Entry 8GW8 (electron microscopy, 2.90 A resolution); this record covers chains A and B of the 5 polymer chains in the assembly.

== Chain A ==
Molecule: Isoform Gnas-2 of Guanine nucleotide-binding protein G(s) subunit alpha isoforms short
From: Homo sapiens
UniProtKB: P63092 (GNAS2_HUMAN), isoform P63092-2; aligned to UniProt positions 12-370 over residues 12-384 (the alignment contains insertions or deletions, so no single offset holds)
Amino-acid sequence (359 residues; numbered 12 to 384; 14 numbers in that range are skipped by the numbering (no residue carries them; nothing is unmodelled there); the number before each row is that of its first residue):
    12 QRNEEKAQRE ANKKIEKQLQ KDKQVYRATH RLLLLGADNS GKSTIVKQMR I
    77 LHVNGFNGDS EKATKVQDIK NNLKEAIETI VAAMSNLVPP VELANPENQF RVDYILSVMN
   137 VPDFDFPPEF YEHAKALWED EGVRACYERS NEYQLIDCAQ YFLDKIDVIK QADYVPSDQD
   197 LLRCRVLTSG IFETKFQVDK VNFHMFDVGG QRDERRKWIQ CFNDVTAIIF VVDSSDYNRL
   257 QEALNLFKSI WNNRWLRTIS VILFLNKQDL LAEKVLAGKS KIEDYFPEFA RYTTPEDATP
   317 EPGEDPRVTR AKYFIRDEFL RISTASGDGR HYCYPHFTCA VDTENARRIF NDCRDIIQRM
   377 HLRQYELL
Unresolved in the structure: 77-205
Sequence notes: engineered mutation Asp49 (Gly in P63092), Asn50 (Glu in P63092), Asp249 (Ala235 in P63092), Asp252 (Ser238 in P63092), Ala362 (Ile358 in P63092), Ile365 (Val361 in P63092)
Small-molecule neighbours: pco-371 (KHF): Gln380, Tyr381, Glu382, Leu383

== Chain B ==
Molecule: Guanine nucleotide-binding protein G(I)/G(S)/G(T) subunit beta-1
From: Rattus norvegicus
UniProtKB: P54311 (GBB1_RAT); residue numbers follow UniProt; this construct covers 2-340
Amino-acid sequence (351 residues; each row starts with the number of its first residue; numbers below 1 keep their minus sign (Met-10 is residue -10)):
   -10 MHHHHHHGSL LQSELDQLRQ EAEQLKNQIR DARKACADAT LSQITNNIDP VGRIQMRTRR
    50 TLRGHLAKIY AMHWGTDSRL LVSASQDGKL IIWDSYTTNK VHAIPLRSSW VMTCAYAPSG
   110 NYVACGGLDN ICSIYNLKTR EGNVRVSREL AGHTGYLSCC RFLDDNQIVT SSGDTTCALW
   170 DIETGQQTTT FTGHTGDVMS LSLAPDTRLF VSGACDASAK LWDVREGMCR QTFTGHESDI
   230 NAICFFPNGN AFATGSDDAT CRLFDLRADQ ELMTYSHDNI ICGITSVSFS KSGRLLLAGY
   290 DDFNCNVWDA LKADRAGVLA GHDNRVSCLG VTDDGMAVAT GSWDSFLKIW N
Unresolved in the structure: -10 to 0
Sequence notes: expression tag (-10 to 1)
Disulfide bonds: Cys121-Cys149
UniProt features mapped onto this chain:
  - modified residue: Ser2 (N-acetylserine), His266 (Phosphohistidine)

== Interface between chain A and chain B ==
Residue-residue contacts (60; chain A residue first):
  Glu16(A) - Asn88(B)
  Gln19(A) - Asp83(B)
  Gln19(A) - Thr86(B)  hydrogen bond
  Gln19(A) - Asn88(B)
  Arg20(A) - Asn88(B)
  Asn23(A) - Asn88(B)  hydrogen bond
  Asn23(A) - Lys89(B)  hydrogen bond (side chain-backbone)
  Ile26(A) - Lys89(B)
  Ile26(A) - Val90(B)
  Ile26(A) - Ala92(B)  hydrophobic
  Glu27(A) - Lys89(B)
  Leu30(A) - Gly53(B)
  Leu30(A) - Lys89(B)
  Asp33(A) - Leu55(B)
  Asp33(A) - Lys78(B)  salt bridge
  Lys34(A) - Leu55(B)
  Tyr37(A) - Leu55(B)  hydrophobic
  Tyr37(A) - Ala56(B)
  Tyr37(A) - Gln75(B)
  Tyr37(A) - Asp76(B)
  Gly206(A) - Leu117(B)
  Gly206(A) - Asn119(B)
  Ile207(A) - Trp99(B)
  Ile207(A) - Leu117(B)
  Phe222(A) - Trp99(B)  hydrophobic
  Gly226(A) - Asn119(B)
  Gly226(A) - Thr143(B)
  Gln227(A) - Leu117(B)  hydrogen bond (side chain-backbone)
  Gln227(A) - Asn119(B)
  Gln227(A) - Gly144(B)
  Gln227(A) - Tyr145(B)  hydrogen bond (side chain-backbone)
  Arg228(A) - Gly162(B)  hydrogen bond (side chain-backbone)
  Arg228(A) - Asp163(B)
  Arg228(A) - Thr164(B)
  Arg228(A) - Thr184(B)
  Arg228(A) - Asp186(B)  salt bridge
  Glu230(A) - Asp186(B)
  Arg232(A) - Cys204(B)
  Arg232(A) - Asp228(B)  salt bridge
  Lys233(A) - Tyr145(B)
  Lys233(A) - Met188(B)
  Lys233(A) - Cys204(B)
  Lys233(A) - Asp228(B)  salt bridge
  Lys233(A) - Asn230(B)  hydrogen bond
  Lys233(A) - Asp246(B)  salt bridge
  Trp234(A) - Leu117(B)  hydrophobic
  Gln236(A) - Trp332(B)
  Cys237(A) - Lys57(B)  hydrogen bond (backbone-side chain)
  Cys237(A) - Gln75(B)
  Cys237(A) - Trp99(B)
  Cys237(A) - Met101(B)  hydrophobic
  Phe238(A) - Trp99(B)  hydrophobic
  Phe238(A) - Leu117(B)  hydrophobic
  Asn239(A) - Lys57(B)  hydrogen bond
  Asn239(A) - Trp332(B)
  Asp240(A) - Lys57(B)  salt bridge
  Arg270(A) - Asp290(B)  hydrogen bond (side chain-backbone)
  Trp271(A) - Asp290(B)
  Trp271(A) - Arg314(B)
  Trp271(A) - Trp332(B)  hydrophobic
Interface residues without a listed pair, chain A (31 interface residues in all): Gln29, Arg38, Val224, Val241
Interface residues without a listed pair, chain B (38 interface residues in all): Ile80, Ser97, Cys271, Phe292, Asn313

== In short ==
31 residues of chain A and 38 residues of chain B are in contact; the contacts include 10 hydrogen bonds and 6
salt bridges. Polar contacts include Asp33(A)-Lys78(B), Arg228(A)-Asp186(B) and Arg232(A)-Asp228(B). Ligands
of chain A: pco-371.
Chain A is Isoform Gnas-2 of Guanine nucleotide-binding protein G(s) subunit alpha isoforms short (Homo
sapiens) and chain B is Guanine nucleotide-binding protein G(I)/G(S)/G(T) subunit beta-1 (Rattus norvegicus);
the structure, the human PTH1 receptor bound to an intracellular biased agonist, was determined by electron
microscopy.
